PDB entry 7WBS | X-ray diffraction, 1.85 A resolution | chains A and B

Chain A (and B):
Protein: Protease
From: Human immunodeficiency virus 1
Notes: chain B of this document is another copy of the same molecule, construct and numbering; everything in this record applies to it too
UniProt: Q9WFL7 (Q9WFL7_9HIV1); residues 1-99 here correspond to UniProt positions 7-105 (UniProt number = residue number + 6)
Chain sequence (99 residues; row label = number of the first residue in the row):
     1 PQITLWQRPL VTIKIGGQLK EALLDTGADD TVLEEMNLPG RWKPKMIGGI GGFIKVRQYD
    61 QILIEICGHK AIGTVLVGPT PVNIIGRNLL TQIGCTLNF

How chain A and chain B interact:
Residue-residue contacts (102; chain A residue first):
  Pro1(A) with Leu97(B); Asn98(B); Phe99(B), hydrogen bond (backbone-backbone)
  Gln2(A) with Thr96(B); Leu97(B); Asn98(B), hydrogen bond
  Ile3(A) with Thr96(B); Leu97(B), hydrogen bond (backbone-backbone); Phe99(B), hydrophobic
  Leu5(A) with Thr26(B); Arg87(B), hydrogen bond (backbone-side chain); Leu90(B), hydrophobic; Thr91(B); Cys95(B)
  Trp6(A) with Arg87(B), hydrogen bond (backbone-side chain); Thr91(B)
  Gln7(A) with Arg87(B)
  Arg8(A) with Asp29(B), salt bridge; Arg87(B)
  Pro9(A) with Thr26(B); Arg87(B); Leu97(B), hydrophobic
  Leu23(A) with Gly27(B)
  Leu24(A) with Thr26(B), hydrogen bond (backbone-side chain); Leu97(B), hydrophobic
  Asp25(A) with Asp25(B); Thr26(B); Gly27(B), hydrogen bond (side chain-backbone)
  Thr26(A) with Leu5(B); Pro9(B); Leu24(B), hydrogen bond (side chain-backbone); Asp25(B); Thr26(B), hydrogen bond (side chain-backbone); Leu97(B)
  Gly27(A) with Leu23(B); Asp25(B)
  Asp29(A) with Arg8(B), salt bridge
  Gly48(A) with Ile50(B)
  Gly49(A) with Ile50(B); Pro81(B)
  Ile50(A) with Val32(B), hydrophobic; Gly49(B); Ile50(B); Gly51(B), hydrogen bond (backbone-backbone); Gly52(B); Ile54(B), hydrophobic; Thr80(B); Pro81(B)
  Gly51(A) with Gly51(B); Gly52(B); Ile54(B)
  Gly52(A) with Gly51(B)
  Ile54(A) with Ile50(B)
  Cys67(A) with Phe99(B), hydrophobic
  His69(A) with Phe99(B)
  Thr80(A) with Ile50(B)
  Pro81(A) with Gly49(B); Ile50(B)
  Arg87(A) with Leu5(B), hydrogen bond (side chain-backbone); Trp6(B), hydrogen bond (side chain-backbone); Gln7(B); Arg8(B); Pro9(B)
  Leu90(A) with Leu5(B), hydrophobic
  Thr91(A) with Leu5(B); Trp6(B)
  Gln92(A) with Trp6(B)
  Ile93(A) with Phe99(B)
  Gly94(A) with Asn98(B); Phe99(B)
  Cys95(A) with Leu5(B); Leu97(B), hydrophobic; Asn98(B); Phe99(B), hydrophobic
  Thr96(A) with Gln2(B); Ile3(B); Thr4(B); Thr96(B); Leu97(B); Asn98(B), hydrogen bond (backbone-backbone)
  Leu97(A) with Pro1(B); Gln2(B); Ile3(B), hydrogen bond (backbone-backbone); Pro9(B), hydrophobic; Leu24(B), hydrophobic; Thr26(B); Cys95(B), hydrophobic; Thr96(B); Leu97(B), hydrophobic
  Asn98(A) with Pro1(B); Gln2(B); Gly94(B); Cys95(B); Thr96(B), hydrogen bond (backbone-backbone); Asn98(B), hydrogen bond
  Phe99(A) with Pro1(B), hydrogen bond (backbone-backbone); Ile3(B), hydrophobic; Cys67(B), hydrophobic; His69(B); Ile93(B); Gly94(B); Cys95(B), hydrophobic
Also at the interface, not in a pair above, chain A (37 interface residues in all): Ile47, Ile84
Also at the interface, not in a pair above, chain B (38 interface residues in all): Ile47, Phe53, Ile84

In short:
Chain A and chain B form an interface of 37 and 38 residues respectively, with 17 hydrogen bonds and 2 salt
bridges. Polar pairs include Arg8(A)-Asp29(B), Gln2(A)-Asn98(B) and Leu5(A)-Arg87(B).
Chain A and chain B are both Protease (Human immunodeficiency virus 1); the structure, Crystal structure of
HIV-1 protease in complex with lactam derivative 2, was determined by X-ray diffraction, deposited together
with 7WCQ.
